PDB entry 6A70 | electron microscopy, 3.60 A resolution | chains A and B of the 4 polymer chains in the assembly

# Chain A
Name: Polycystin-2
Source organism: Homo sapiens
UniProt: Q13563 (PKD2_HUMAN); residues 185-723 here = UniProt positions 185-723
Amino-acid sequence (577 residues; each row starts with the number of its first residue):
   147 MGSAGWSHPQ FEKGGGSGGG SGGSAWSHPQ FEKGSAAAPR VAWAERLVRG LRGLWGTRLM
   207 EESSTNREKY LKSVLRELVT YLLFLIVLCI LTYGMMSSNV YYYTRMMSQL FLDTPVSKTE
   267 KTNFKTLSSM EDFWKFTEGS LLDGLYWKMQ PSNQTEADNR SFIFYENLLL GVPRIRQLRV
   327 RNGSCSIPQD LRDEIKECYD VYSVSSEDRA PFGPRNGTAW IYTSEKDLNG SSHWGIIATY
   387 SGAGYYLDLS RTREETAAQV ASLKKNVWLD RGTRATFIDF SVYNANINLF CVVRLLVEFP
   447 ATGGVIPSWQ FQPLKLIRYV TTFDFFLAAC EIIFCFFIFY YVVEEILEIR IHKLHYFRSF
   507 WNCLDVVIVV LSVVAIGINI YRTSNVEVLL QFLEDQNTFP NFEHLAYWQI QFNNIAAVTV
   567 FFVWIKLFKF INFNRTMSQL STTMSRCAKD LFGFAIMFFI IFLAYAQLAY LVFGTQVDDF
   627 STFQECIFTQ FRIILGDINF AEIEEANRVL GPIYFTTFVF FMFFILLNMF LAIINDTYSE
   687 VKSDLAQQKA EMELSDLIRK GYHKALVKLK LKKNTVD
Disordered / not traced: 147-218, 292-312, 464-470, 695-723
Differences from the reference sequence: expression tag (147-184)
Curated features (UniProtKB/Swiss-Prot):
  - motif: Leu-641 to Asp-643 (Selectivity filter)
  - binding site (cholesterol): Gln-557
  - binding site (Ca(2+)): Leu-641
  - glycosylation (N-linked (GlcNAc...) asparagine): Asn-299, Asn-305, Asn-328 (complex), Asn-362, Asn-375
  - natural variant: Arg-306 (R306Q: In PKD2), Arg-322 (R322Q: In PKD2; R322W: In PKD2), Ala-356 (A356P: In PKD2), Ala-384 (A384P: In PKD2), Trp-414 (W414G: In PKD2), Arg-420 (R420G: In PKD2), Ile-479 (deletion: In PKD2), Arg-504 to Val-512 (deletion: In PKD2), Asp-511 (D511V: In PKD2), Cys-632 (C632R: In PKD2), Tyr-684 (deletion: In PKD2)
  - mutagenesis: Trp-201 (W201A: Abolishes increased channel activity due to a gain of function mutation; when associated with P-604), Cys-331 (C331S: Does not affect localization to the cilium. Loss of ion channel function), Phe-604 (F604A/I: No effect on channel activation; F604P: Gain-of-function mutation resulting in increased channel activity. Absence of gain of function; when associated with F-605 DEL ...), Phe-605 (Abolishes increased channel activity due to a gain of function mutation; when associated with P-604), Phe-629 (F629S: Abolishes increased channel activity due to a gain of function mutation; when associated with P-604. Reduces but do not abolish ion channel function; when associated with A-677 and A-681), Arg-638 (R638C: Abolishes increased channel activity due to a gain of function mutation; when associated with P-604. Reduces but do not abolish ion channel function; when associated with A-677 and A-681 ...), Leu-677 (L677A: Constitutive active channel; when associated with A-681. Reduces but do not abolish ion channel function; when associated with S-629 and A-681. Reduces but do not abolish ion channel function ...), Asn-681 (N681A: Constitutive active channel; when associated with A-677. Reduces but do not abolish ion channel function; when associated with S-629 and A-677. Reduces but do not abolish ion channel function ...), Tyr-684 (Y684A: Abolishes increased channel activity due to a gain of function mutation; when associated with P-604), Lys-688 (K688A: Abolishes increased channel activity due to a gain of function mutation; when associated with P-604), Thr-721 (T721A: Decreases phosphorylation; when associated with A-801; A-812; A-831 and A-943)

# Chain B
Name: Polycystin-1
Source organism: Homo sapiens
UniProt: P98161 (PKD1_HUMAN); numbering as in UniProt (aligned over 3049-4169)
Amino-acid sequence (1153 residues; row label = number of the first residue in the row):
  3017 MGSAGDYKDH DGDYKDHDID YKDDDDKGSA AATAFGASLF VPPSHVRFVF PEPTADVNYI
  3077 VMLTCAVCLV TYMVMAAILH KLDQLDASRG RAIPFCGQRG RFKYEILVKT GWGRGSGTTA
  3137 HVGIMLYGVD SRSGHRHLDG DRAFHRNSLD IFRIATPHSL GSVWKIRVWH DNKGLSPAWF
  3197 LQHVIVRDLQ TARSAFFLVN DWLSVETEAN GGLVEKEVLA ASDAALLRFR RLLVAELQRG
  3257 FFDKHIWLSI WDRPPRSRFT RIQRATCCVL LICLFLGANA VWYGAVGDSA YSTGHVSRLS
  3317 PLSVDTVAVG LVSSVVVYPV YLAILFLFRM SRSKVAGSPS PTPAGQQVLD IDSCLDSSVL
  3377 DSSFLTFSGL HAEQAFVGQM KSDLFLDDSK SLVCWPSGEG TLSWPDLLSD PSIVGSNLRQ
  3437 LARGQAGHGL GPEEDGFSLA SPYSPAKSFS ASDEDLIQQV LAEGVSSPAP TQDTHMETDL
  3497 LSSLSSTPGE KTETLALQRL GELGPPSPGL NWEQPQAARL SRTGLVEGLR KRLLPAWCAS
  3557 LAHGLSLLLV AVAVAVSGWV GASFPPGVSV AWLLSSSASF LASFLGWEPL KVLLEALYFS
  3617 LVAKRLHPDE DDTLVESPAV TPVSARVPRV RPPHGFALFL AKEEARKVKR LHGMLRSLLV
  3677 YMLFLLVTLL ASYGDASCHG HAYRLQSAIK QELHSRAFLA ITRSEELWPW MAHVLLPYVH
  3737 GNQSSPELGP PRLRQVRLQE ALYPDPPGPR VHTCSAAGGF STSDYDVGWE SPHNGSGTWA
  3797 YSAPDLLGAW SWGSCAVYDS GGYVQELGLS LEESRDRLRF LQLHNWLDNR SRAVFLELTR
  3857 YSPAVGLHAA VTLRLEFPAA GRALAALSVR PFALRRLSAG LSLPLLTSVC LLLFAVHFAV
  3917 AEARTWHREG RWRVLRLGAW ARWLLVALTA ATALVRLAQL GAADRQWTRF VRGRPRRFTS
  3977 FDQVAQLSSA ARGLAASLLF LLLVKAAQQL RFVRQWSVFG KTLCRALPEL LGVTLGLVVL
  4037 GVAYAQLAIL LVSSCVDSLW SVAQALLVLC PGTGLSTLCP AESWHLSPLL CVGLWALRLW
  4097 GALRLGAVIL RWRYHALRGE LYRPAWEPQD YEMVELFLRR LRLWMGLSKV KEFRHKVRFE
  4157 GMEPLPSRSS RGS
Disordered / not traced: 3017-3074, 3102-3116, 3230-3249, 3348-3555, 3618-3656, 3753-3782, 4051-4080, 4121-4169
Differences from the reference sequence: expression tag (3017-3048)
Curated features (UniProtKB/Swiss-Prot):
  - modified residue: Ser-4166 (Phosphoserine)
  - glycosylation (N-linked (GlcNAc...) asparagine): Asn-3738, Asn-3790, Asn-3845
  - natural variant: Val-3138 (V3138M: In PKD1; uncertain significance), Leu-3154 (L3154P: In PKD1), Ile-3167 (I3167F: In PKD1), Asn-3188 (deletion: In PKD1), Arg-3247 (R3247H: In PKD1; uncertain significance), Val-3285 (V3285I: In PKD1; uncertain significance), Pro-3355 (P3355L: In PKD1; uncertain significance), Val-3375 (V3375M: In PKD1; uncertain significance), Thr-3382 (T3382M: In PKD1; uncertain significance), Leu-3511 (L3511V: In PKD1; uncertain significance), Gly-3560 (G3560R: In PKD1), Gly-3602 (G3602S: In PKD1; uncertain significance), 22 further natural variant entries in UniProt
  - mutagenesis: Thr-3049 (T3049C/S: Does not affect auto-cleavage; T3049G/R/V: Does not undergo auto-cleavage)

# Chain A / chain B interface
Pairs across the interface - 12 pairs, chain A then chain B:
  Val-246(A) / Ser-4049(B)
  Ala-563(A) / Leu-4043(B)  hydrophobic
  Val-566(A) / Gln-4042(B)
  Trp-570(A) / Ala-4039(B)  hydrophobic
  Phe-574(A) / Val-4035(B)  hydrophobic
  Leu-586(A) / Val-4029(B)  hydrophobic
  Leu-673(A) / Trp-4096(B)  hydrophobic
  Leu-677(A) / Arg-4100(B)
  Asn-681(A) / Val-4104(B)
  Tyr-684(A) / Val-4104(B)  hydrophobic
  Tyr-684(A) / Ile-4105(B)  hydrophobic
  Ser-685(A) / Val-4104(B)
Also at the interface, not in a pair above, chain A (15 interface residues in all): Tyr-247, Met-583, Phe-669, Lys-688
Also at the interface, not in a pair above, chain B (15 interface residues in all): Gly-4028, Leu-4031, Gly-4032, Leu-4046, Trp-4108

# In short
Chain A and chain B each contribute 15 residues to their interface. From UniProt: cholesterol-binding residue
Gln-557(A), Ca2+-binding residue Leu-641(A) and 11 mutagenesis sites on chain A; one mutagenesis site on chain
B.
Chain A is Polycystin-2 and chain B is Polycystin-1, both from Homo sapiens; the structure, Structure of the
human PKD1/PKD2 complex, was determined by electron microscopy.
